5NGS - chain A; structure by X-ray diffraction, 1.85 A resolution.

# Chain A
Molecule: 7,8-dihydro-8-oxoguanine triphosphatase
Source organism: Homo sapiens
Notes: EC 3.6.1.55, 3.6.1.56
UniProtKB: P36639 (8ODP_HUMAN); residues 1-156 here correspond to UniProt positions 42-197 (UniProt number = residue number + 41)
Sequence (159 residues; numbered -2 to 156; the number before each row is that of its first residue; numbers below 1 keep their minus sign (Gly-2 is residue -2)):
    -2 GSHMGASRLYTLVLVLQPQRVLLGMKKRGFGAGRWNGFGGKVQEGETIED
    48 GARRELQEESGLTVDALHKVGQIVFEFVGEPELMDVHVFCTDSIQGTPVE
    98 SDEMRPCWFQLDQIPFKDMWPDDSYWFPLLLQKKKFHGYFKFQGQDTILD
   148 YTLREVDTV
Not modelled in the structure: -2 to 2
Sequence notes: expression tag (-2 to 0)
Residues lining bound ligands: 6-(2-phenylethylsulfanyl)-7H-purin-2-amine (8WW): Tyr7, Thr8, Leu9, Lys23, Phe27, Asn33, Gly36, Gly37, Phe72, Phe74, Met81, Trp117, Asp119, Asp120, Trp123, Phe139

# In short
Bound to chain A: 6-(2-phenylethylsulfanyl)-7H-purin-2-amine.
Chain A is 7,8-dihydro-8-oxoguanine triphosphatase (Homo sapiens); the structure, Crystal structure of human
MTH1 in complex with inhibitor 6-[(2-phenylethyl)sulfanyl]-7H-purin-2-amine, was determined by X-ray
diffraction, deposited together with 5NGR and 5NGT.
